PDB entry 7FBO | X-ray diffraction, 2.56 A resolution | chains A and C of the 3 polymer chains in the assembly

# Chain A (and C)
Molecule: BezA
From: Streptomyces sp. RI-18-2
Notes: chain C of this document is another copy of the same molecule, construct and numbering; everything in this record applies to it too
Amino-acid sequence (303 residues; numbered 1 to 303; the number before each row is that of its first residue):
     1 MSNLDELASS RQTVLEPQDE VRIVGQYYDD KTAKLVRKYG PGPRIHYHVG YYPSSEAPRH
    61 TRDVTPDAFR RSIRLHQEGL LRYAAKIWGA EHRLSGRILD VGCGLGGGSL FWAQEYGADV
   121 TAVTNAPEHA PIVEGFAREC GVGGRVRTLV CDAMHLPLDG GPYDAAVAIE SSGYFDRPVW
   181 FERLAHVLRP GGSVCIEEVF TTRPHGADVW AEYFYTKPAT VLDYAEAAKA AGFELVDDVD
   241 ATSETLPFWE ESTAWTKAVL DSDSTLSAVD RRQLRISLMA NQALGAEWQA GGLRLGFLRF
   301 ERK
Disordered / not traced: 1-21
Ligand contacts: S-adenosylhomocysteine (SAH): V24, Y28, I45, H46, Y47, H48, D100, G102, C103, G104, V123, T124, N125, A126, C151, D152, A153, I169, E170, S171, Y174, F175

# Interface between chain A and chain C
Pairs across the interface (19):
  T202(A) - D237(C)
  T202(A) - D238(C)  hydrogen bond (backbone-backbone)
  R203(A) - V236(C)
  R203(A) - D237(C)
  P204(A) - V236(C)
  L222(A) - L222(C)  hydrophobic
  L222(A) - A225(C)  hydrophobic
  L222(A) - L235(C)  hydrophobic
  E226(A) - L222(C)
  K229(A) - L222(C)
  K229(A) - E226(C)  salt bridge
  L235(A) - T202(C)
  V236(A) - T202(C)
  V236(A) - R203(C)
  D237(A) - R203(C)  salt bridge
  D238(A) - R294(C)  salt bridge
  D240(A) - D240(C)
  R294(A) - D240(C)  salt bridge
  R294(A) - R294(C)
Other interface residues (no listed pair), chain A (13 interface residues in all): A225
Other interface residues (no listed pair), chain C (13 interface residues in all): K229, G291

# Summary
Chain A and chain C each contribute 13 residues to their interface; the contacts include 1 hydrogen bond and 4
salt bridges. Among the polar pairs are K229(A)-E226(C), D237(A)-R203(C) and D238(A)-R294(C). Chain A binds
S-adenosylhomocysteine.
Both chains are BezA (Streptomyces sp. RI-18-2). Entry 7FBO (geranyl pyrophosphate C6-methyltransferase BezA
binding with S-adenosylhomocysteine) was determined by X-ray diffraction (same publication as 7FBH).
